Entry 4GCS (X-ray diffraction, 1.87 A resolution); this record covers chain A.

[Chain A]
Protein: Outer membrane protein F
Source organism: Escherichia coli
UniProt: P02931 (OMPF_ECOLI); residues 1-340 here correspond to UniProt positions 23-362 (UniProt number = residue number + 22)
Amino-acid sequence (341 residues; numbered 0 to 340; the number before each row is that of its first residue; numbering starts at 0):
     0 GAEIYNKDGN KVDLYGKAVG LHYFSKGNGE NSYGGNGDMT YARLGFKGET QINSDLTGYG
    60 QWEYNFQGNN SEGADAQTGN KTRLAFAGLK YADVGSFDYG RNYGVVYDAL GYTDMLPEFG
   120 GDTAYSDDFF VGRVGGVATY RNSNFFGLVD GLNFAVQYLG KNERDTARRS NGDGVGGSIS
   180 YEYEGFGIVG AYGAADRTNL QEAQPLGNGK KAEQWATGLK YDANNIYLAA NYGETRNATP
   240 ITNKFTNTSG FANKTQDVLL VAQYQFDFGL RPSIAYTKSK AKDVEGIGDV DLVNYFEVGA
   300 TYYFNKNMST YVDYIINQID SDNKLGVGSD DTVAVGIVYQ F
Unresolved in the structure: 0-7
Construct notes: expression tag (0)
Ligand contacts: ERTAPENEM, bound form PRE-ISOMERIZED (1RG; (4R,5S)-3-({(3S,5S)-5-[(3-carboxyphenyl)carbamoyl]pyrrolidin-3-yl}sulfanyl)-5-[(1S,2R)-1-formyl-2-hydroxypropyl]-4-methyl-4,5-dihydro-1H-pyrrole-2-carboxylic acid): Gly72, Thr165, Ala166, Arg167, Arg168, Gln203, Ser248
From the paper describing this entry:
  - binding site for ERTAPENEM, bound form PRE-ISOMERIZED: Arg168
  - mutagenesis - R42S, D121N, R167S, R168S: decreased growth in response to ampicillin
  - mutagenesis - Y14S, K16S, Y22S, K46S, E62Q: unchanged growth in response to ampicillin
  - mutagenesis - Y14S, K46S: unchanged growth in response to carbenicillin
  - mutagenesis - D121N: increased growth in response to carbenicillin

[In short]
Ligands of chain A: ERTAPENEM, bound form PRE-ISOMERIZED. The paper reports a binding site for ERTAPENEM,
bound form PRE-ISOMERIZED at Arg168; R42S, D121N and R167S, among others, reduce growth in response to
ampicillin; 9 substitutions were tested in all.
Chain A is Outer membrane protein F (Escherichia coli); the structure, Crystal Structure of E. coli OmpF porin
in complex with Ertapenem, was determined by X-ray diffraction together with 4GCP and 4GCQ from the same
study.
